PDB entry 3QW2 | X-ray diffraction, 2.59 A resolution | chains A and C of the 4 polymer chains in the assembly

# Chain A (and C)
Molecule: Myo-inositol-1-phosphate synthase (Ino1)
Source organism: Archaeoglobus fulgidus
Notes: EC 5.5.1.4; chain C of this document is another copy of the same molecule, construct and numbering; everything in this record applies to it too
Reference sequence: O28480 (O28480_ARCFU); residue numbers follow UniProt; this construct covers 1-392
Chain sequence (392 residues; numbered 1 to 392; the number before each row is that of its first residue):
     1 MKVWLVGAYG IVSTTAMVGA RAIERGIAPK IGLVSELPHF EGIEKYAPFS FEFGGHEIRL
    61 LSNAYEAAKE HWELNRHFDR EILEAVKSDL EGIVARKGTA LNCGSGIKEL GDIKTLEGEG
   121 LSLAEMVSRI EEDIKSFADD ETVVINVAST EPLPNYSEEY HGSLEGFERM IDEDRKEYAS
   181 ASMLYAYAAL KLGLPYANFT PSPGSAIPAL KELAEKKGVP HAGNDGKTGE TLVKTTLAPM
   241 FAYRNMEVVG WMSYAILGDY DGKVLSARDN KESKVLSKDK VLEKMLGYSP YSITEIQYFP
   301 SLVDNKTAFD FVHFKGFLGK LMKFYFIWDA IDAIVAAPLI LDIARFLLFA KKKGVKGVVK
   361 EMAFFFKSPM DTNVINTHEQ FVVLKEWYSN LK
Differences from the reference sequence: engineered mutation Ala255 (Asn in O28480)
Ion coordination: K+: Asp329 (shared with 1 residue of chain B; Tyr325(C) of chain C; 1 residue of chain D)
Small-molecule neighbours: NAD (nicotinamide-adenine-dinucleotide): Val6, Gly7, Tyr9, Gly10, Ile11, Val12, His56, Glu57, Ile58, Arg59, His71, Thr99, Ala100, Cys103, Ile107, Leu110, Val147, Ala148, Ser149, Thr150, Ala181, Tyr185, Phe199, Thr200, Pro201, Asp225, Gly226, Thr228, Tyr260, Asp261, Asp304, Asp332, Ala333, Val335, Ala336, Lys367
Reported in the primary citation:
  - mutagenesis - N255A: decreased catalytic activity (citing earlier work)
  - mutagenesis - N255A: decreased binding to G-6-P (citing earlier work)
  - conformationally variable residues (helix shift, side-chain flip): Lys274, Lys278, Lys306
  - catalytic residues: Asp225, Asp261, Lys274, Lys278, Lys306, Asp332, Lys367 (proposed by the authors, not directly observed)
  - mutagenesis - L257A: abolished catalytic activity (citing earlier work)
  - mutagenesis - L257A: abolished binding to substrate (citing earlier work)

# Chain A / chain C interface
Pairs across the interface (48; chain A residue first):
  Val249(A) - Ser301(C)
  Gly250(A) - Phe299(C)
  Trp251(A) - Phe299(C)
  Met252(A) - Tyr254(C)  hydrophobic
  Met252(A) - Phe299(C)  hydrophobic
  Met252(A) - Phe309(C)  hydrophobic
  Tyr254(A) - Met252(C)  hydrophobic
  Tyr254(A) - Tyr254(C)  hydrophobic
  Tyr254(A) - Ile293(C)
  Tyr254(A) - Glu295(C)  hydrogen bond
  Ile256(A) - Met252(C)  hydrophobic
  Ile256(A) - Ile293(C)  hydrophobic
  Ile256(A) - Phe311(C)  hydrophobic
  Tyr291(A) - Tyr298(C)  hydrogen bond (side chain-backbone)
  Tyr291(A) - Phe299(C)  hydrophobic
  Tyr291(A) - Pro300(C)
  Ile293(A) - Tyr254(C)
  Ile293(A) - Ile256(C)  hydrophobic
  Ile293(A) - Tyr298(C)
  Ile293(A) - Phe299(C)  hydrophobic
  Glu295(A) - Tyr254(C)  hydrogen bond
  Glu295(A) - Glu295(C)
  Glu295(A) - Gln297(C)
  Gln297(A) - Ile293(C)
  Gln297(A) - Glu295(C)
  Tyr298(A) - Tyr291(C)  hydrogen bond (backbone-side chain)
  Phe299(A) - Gly250(C)
  Phe299(A) - Met252(C)  hydrophobic
  Phe299(A) - Phe311(C)  hydrophobic
  Phe299(A) - His313(C)
  Pro300(A) - Tyr291(C)
  Ser301(A) - Val249(C)
  Ser301(A) - His313(C)  hydrogen bond
  Leu302(A) - His313(C)
  Asn305(A) - Lys323(C)  hydrogen bond
  Phe309(A) - Phe311(C)  hydrophobic
  Phe309(A) - Tyr325(C)  hydrophobic
  Phe311(A) - Ile256(C)  hydrophobic
  Phe311(A) - Phe299(C)  hydrophobic
  Phe311(A) - Phe309(C)  hydrophobic
  His313(A) - Ser301(C)  hydrogen bond
  His313(A) - Leu302(C)
  Lys323(A) - Asn305(C)  hydrogen bond
  Lys323(A) - Asp329(C)  salt bridge
  Tyr325(A) - Phe309(C)  hydrophobic
  Tyr325(A) - Ile327(C)  hydrophobic
  Ile327(A) - Tyr325(C)  hydrophobic
  Asp329(A) - Lys323(C)  salt bridge
Interface residues without a listed pair, chain A (25 interface residues in all): Thr307, Leu321
Interface residues without a listed pair, chain C (25 interface residues in all): Trp251, Thr307, Leu321

# Overview
Chain A and chain C each contribute 25 residues to their interface, with 8 hydrogen bonds and 2 salt bridges.
Among the polar pairs are Lys323(A)-Asp329(C), Tyr254(A)-Glu295(C) and Tyr291(A)-Tyr298(C). Bound to chain A:
NAD. The paper reports catalytic residues Asp225(A), Asp261(A) and Lys274(A) among others; N255A of chain A
reduces catalytic activity.
Both chains are Myo-inositol-1-phosphate synthase (Ino1) (Archaeoglobus fulgidus). Entry 3QW2 (L-myo-inositol
1-phosphate synthase from Archaeoglobus mutant N255A) was determined by X-ray diffraction, deposited together
with 3QVS, 3QVT, 3QVW and 3QVX.
